PDB entry 5U2V | X-ray diffraction, 2.20 A resolution | chains A and H of the 4 polymer chains in the assembly

[Chain A]
Molecule: Major histocompatibility complex class I-related gene protein
Source organism: Homo sapiens
UniProt: Q95460 (HMR1_HUMAN); residues 1-270 here correspond to UniProt positions 23-292 (UniProt number = residue number + 22)
Chain sequence (271 residues; row label = number of the first residue in the row; numbering starts at 0):
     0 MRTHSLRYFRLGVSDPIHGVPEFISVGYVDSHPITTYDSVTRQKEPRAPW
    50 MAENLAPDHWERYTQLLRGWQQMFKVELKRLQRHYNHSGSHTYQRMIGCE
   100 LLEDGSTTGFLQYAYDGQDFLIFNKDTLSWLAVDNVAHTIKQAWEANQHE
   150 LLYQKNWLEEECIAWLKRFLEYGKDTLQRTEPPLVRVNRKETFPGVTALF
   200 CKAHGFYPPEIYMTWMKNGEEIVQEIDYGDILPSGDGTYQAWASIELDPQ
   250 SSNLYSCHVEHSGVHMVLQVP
Disordered / not traced: 247-252, 270
Differences from the reference sequence: initiating methionine (0); conflict S261 (Cys283 in Q95460)
Disulfide bonds: C98-C161, C200-C256
Covalently attached groups: 2-hydroxy-5-methoxybenzaldehyde (7WQ) linked to K43
Small-molecule neighbours: 2-hydroxy-5-methoxybenzaldehyde (7WQ): Y7, T34, H58, W59, Y62, L66, W156, W164, F168
Curated features (UniProtKB/Swiss-Prot):
  - binding site (5-(2-oxoethylideneamino)-6-(D-ribitylamino)uracil): R9, S24, K43, R94, Y152, Q153
  - binding site (5-(2-oxopropylideneamino)-6-(D-ribitylamino)uracil): R9, S24, K43, R94, Y152, Q153
  - binding site (7-hydroxy-6-methyl-8-(1-D-ribityl)lumazine): R9, S24, K43, R94, Y152, Q153
  - binding site (8-(9H-purin-6-yl)-2-oxa-8-azabicyclo[3.3.1]nona-3,6-diene-4,6-dicarbaldehyde): R9, K43, H58, R94
  - binding site (2-amino-4-oxopteridine-6-carbaldehyde): K43
  - binding site (pyridoxal): K43
  - glycosylation: N85 (N-linked (GlcNAc...) asparagine)
From the paper describing this entry:
  - binding site for 2-hydroxy-5-methoxybenzaldehyde: Y7, K43, H58

[Chain H]
Molecule: MAIT T-cell receptor beta chain
Source organism: Homo sapiens
Chain sequence (245 residues; each row starts with the number of its first residue):
     1 NAGVTQTPKFQVLKTGQSMTLQCAQDMNHNSMYWYRQDPGMGLRLIYYSA
    51 SEGTTDKGEVPNGYNVSRLNKREFSLRLESAAPSQTSVYFCASSVWTGEG
   101 SGELFFGEGSRLTVLEDLKNVFPPEVAVFEPSEAEISHTQKATLVCLATG
   151 FYPDHVELSWWVNGKEVHSGVCTDPQPLKEQPALNDSRYALSSRLRVSAT
   201 FWQNPRNHFRCQVQFYGLSENDEWTQDRAKPVTQIVSAEAWGRAD
Disordered / not traced: 1-2, 245
Disulfide bonds: C23-C91, C146-C211

[Chain A / chain H interface]
Residue-residue contacts (20):
  R41(A) - G53(H)
  E60(A) - K57(H)  salt bridge
  R61(A) - Y48(H)  hydrogen bond
  R61(A) - T97(H)
  Q64(A) - Y48(H)
  Q64(A) - A50(H)
  Q64(A) - T54(H)  hydrogen bond
  Q64(A) - T55(H)
  Q64(A) - D56(H)
  L65(A) - T97(H)
  R67(A) - S51(H)
  R67(A) - T54(H)  hydrogen bond
  G68(A) - S51(H)
  G68(A) - W96(H)
  W69(A) - T97(H)  hydrogen bond (side chain-backbone)
  W69(A) - G98(H)
  M72(A) - W96(H)  hydrophobic
  H148(A) - S101(H)
  E149(A) - S101(H)
  Y152(A) - G100(H)
Interface residues without a listed pair, chain A (14 interface residues in all): Q71, N146
Interface residues without a listed pair, chain H (15 interface residues in all): N30, E99

[Overview]
The interface between chain A and chain H involves 14 residues on one side and 15 on the other; the contacts
include 4 hydrogen bonds and 1 salt bridge. Among the polar pairs are E60(A)-K57(H), R61(A)-Y48(H) and
Q64(A)-T54(H). 2-hydroxy-5-methoxybenzaldehyde is covalently linked to K43(A). The paper reports a binding
site for 2-hydroxy-5-methoxybenzaldehyde at Y7(A), K43(A) and H58(A).
Here chain A is Major histocompatibility complex class I-related gene protein and chain H is MAIT T-cell
receptor beta chain, both from Homo sapiens. Entry 5U2V (Structure of human MR1-HMB in complex with human MAIT
A-F7 TCR) was determined by X-ray diffraction (same publication as 5U1R, 5U16, 5U17, 5U6Q and 5U72).
